Entry 6EYD (electron microscopy, 4.22 A resolution (low resolution: residue-level contacts below are approximate; hydrogen-bond / salt-bridge calls are withheld)); this record covers chains C and E of the 6 polymer chains in the assembly.

[Chain C]
Protein: DNA-directed RNA polymerase subunit beta
Organism: Mycobacterium smegmatis (strain ATCC 700084 / mc(2)155)
Notes: EC 2.7.7.6
Reference sequence: P60281 (RPOB_MYCS2); residues 2-1169 here = UniProt positions 2-1169
Amino-acid sequence (1178 residues; row label = number of the first residue in the row):
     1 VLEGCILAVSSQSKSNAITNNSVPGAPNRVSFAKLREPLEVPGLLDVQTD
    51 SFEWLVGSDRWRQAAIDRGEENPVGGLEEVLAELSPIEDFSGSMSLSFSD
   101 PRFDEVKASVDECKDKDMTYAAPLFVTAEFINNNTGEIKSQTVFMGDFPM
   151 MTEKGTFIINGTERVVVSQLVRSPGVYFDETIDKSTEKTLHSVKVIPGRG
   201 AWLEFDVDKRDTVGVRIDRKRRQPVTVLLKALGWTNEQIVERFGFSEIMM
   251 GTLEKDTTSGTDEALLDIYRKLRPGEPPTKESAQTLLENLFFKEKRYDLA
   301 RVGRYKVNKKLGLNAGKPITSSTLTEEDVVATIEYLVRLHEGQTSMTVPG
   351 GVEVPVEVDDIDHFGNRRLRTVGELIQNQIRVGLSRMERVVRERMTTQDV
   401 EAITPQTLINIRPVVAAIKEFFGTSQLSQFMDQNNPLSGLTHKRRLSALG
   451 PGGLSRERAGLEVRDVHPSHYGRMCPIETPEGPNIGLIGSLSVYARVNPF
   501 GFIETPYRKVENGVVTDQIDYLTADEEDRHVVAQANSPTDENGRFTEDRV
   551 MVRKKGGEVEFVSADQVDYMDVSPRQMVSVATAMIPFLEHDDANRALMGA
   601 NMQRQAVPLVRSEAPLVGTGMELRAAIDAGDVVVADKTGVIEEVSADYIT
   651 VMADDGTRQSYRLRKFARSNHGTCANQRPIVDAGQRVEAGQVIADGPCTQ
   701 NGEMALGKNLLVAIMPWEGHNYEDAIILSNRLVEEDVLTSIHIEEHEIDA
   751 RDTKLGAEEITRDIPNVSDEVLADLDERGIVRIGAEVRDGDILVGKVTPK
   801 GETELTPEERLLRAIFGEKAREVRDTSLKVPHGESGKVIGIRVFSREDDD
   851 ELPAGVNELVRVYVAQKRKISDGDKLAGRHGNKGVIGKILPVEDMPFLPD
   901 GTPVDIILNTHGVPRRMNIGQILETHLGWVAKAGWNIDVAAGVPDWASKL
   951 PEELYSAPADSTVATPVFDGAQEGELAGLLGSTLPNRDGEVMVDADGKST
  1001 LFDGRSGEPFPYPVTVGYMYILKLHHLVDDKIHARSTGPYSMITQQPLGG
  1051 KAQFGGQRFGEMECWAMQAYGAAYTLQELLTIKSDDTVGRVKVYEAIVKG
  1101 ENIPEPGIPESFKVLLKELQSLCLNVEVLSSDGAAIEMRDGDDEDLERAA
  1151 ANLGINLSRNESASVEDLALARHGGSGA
Unresolved in the structure: 1-20, 209-212, 800-822, 1140-1178
Construct notes: expression tag (1, 1170-1178)
Curated features (UniProtKB/Swiss-Prot):
  - mutagenesis: Gln-429 (Q429K/L: Rifampicin (Rif) resistant), Asp-432 (D432V: Rifampicin (Rif) resistant; D432Y: Rifampicin (Rif) resistant; RbpA no longer rescues transcription in the presence of Rif. Decreased affinity for Rif, no change in affinity for RbpA), His-442 (H442D/L/P/R/Y: Rifampicin (Rif) resistant), Arg-445 (R445L/P: Rifampicin (Rif) resistant), Ser-447 (S447L/P/W: Rifampicin (Rif) resistant; RbpA no longer rescues transcription in the presence of Rif, decreased affinity for Rif, no change in affinity for RbpA; tested in the Leu mutation), Leu-449 (L449P: Rifampicin (Rif) resistant)

[Chain E]
Protein: DNA-directed RNA polymerase subunit omega
Organism: Mycobacterium smegmatis (strain ATCC 700084 / mc(2)155)
Notes: EC 2.7.7.6
Reference sequence: A0QWT1 (RPOZ_MYCS2); numbering as in UniProt (aligned over 2-107)
Amino-acid sequence (107 residues; each row starts with the number of its first residue):
     1 VSTPHADAQLNAADDLGIDSSAASAYDTPLGITNPPIDELLSRASSKYAL
    51 VIYAAKRARQINDYYNQLGDGILEYVGPLVEPGLQEKPLSIALREIHGDL
   101 LEHTEGE
Unresolved in the structure: 1-23, 67-73, 107
Construct notes: expression tag (1)

[Interface between chain C and chain E]
Residue-residue contacts - 6 pairs, chain C then chain E:
  Tyr-1070(C) / Tyr-48(E)
  Gly-1071(C) / Tyr-48(E)
  Tyr-1074(C) / Ile-52(E)
  Glu-1101(C) / Asn-66(E)
  Asn-1102(C) / Arg-59(E)
  Ile-1103(C) / Arg-59(E)
Other interface residues (no listed pair), chain C (8 interface residues in all): Ala-1069, Gly-1100
Other interface residues (no listed pair), chain E (6 interface residues in all): Asn-62, Asp-63

[Overview]
8 residues of chain C face 6 of chain E across their interface. Curated annotation (UniProt) lists 6
mutagenesis sites on chain C.
Here chain C is DNA-directed RNA polymerase subunit beta and chain E is DNA-directed RNA polymerase subunit
omega, both from Mycobacterium smegmatis (strain ATCC 700084 / mc(2)155). Entry 6EYD (Structure of
Mycobacterium smegmatis RNA polymerase Sigma-A holoenzyme) was determined by electron microscopy, deposited
together with 6F6W.
